7ST8 - chains L and S of the 3 polymer chains in the assembly; structure by X-ray diffraction, 2.75 A resolution.

Chain L:
Protein: 7H2.2 Fab Light Chain
Organism: Mus musculus
Notes: antibody fragment or engineered binder
Sequence (217 residues; numbered 1 to 213 plus 4 insertion-coded residues; the number before each row is that of its first residue; a row labelled like 27A-27D holds insertion residues (27A, then the next letters in order)):
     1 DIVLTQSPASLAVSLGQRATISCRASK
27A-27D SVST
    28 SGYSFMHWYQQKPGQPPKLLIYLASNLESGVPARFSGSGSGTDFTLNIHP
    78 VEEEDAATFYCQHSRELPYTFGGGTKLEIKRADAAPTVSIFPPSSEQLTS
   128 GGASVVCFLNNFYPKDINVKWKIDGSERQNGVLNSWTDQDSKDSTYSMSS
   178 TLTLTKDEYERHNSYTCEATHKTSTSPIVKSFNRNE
Disulfides: Cys23-Cys88, Cys134-Cys194

Chain S:
Protein: Astacin-like metalloendopeptidase
Organism: Homo sapiens
Notes: EC 3.4.-.-; fragment: C-terminus
UniProtKB: Q6HA08 (ASTL_HUMAN); residue numbers follow UniProt; this construct covers 284-431
Sequence (170 residues; each row starts with the number of its first residue):
   262 MGSSHHHHHHSSGLVPRGSHMASGPRPRGRGSHAHSTGRSPAPASLSLQR
   312 LLEALSAESRSPDPSGSSAGGQPVPAGPGESPHGWESPALKKLSAEASAR
   362 QPQTLASSPRSRPGAGAPGVAQEQSWLAGVSTKPTVPSSEAGIQPVPVQG
   412 SPALPGGCVPRNHFKGMSED
Not modelled in the structure: 262-304, 320-431
Construct notes: initiating methionine (262); expression tag (263-283)

How chain L and chain S interact:
Contacting residue pairs - 12 pairs, chain L then chain S:
  Thr27D(L) - Leu309(S)
  Tyr30(L) - Leu309(S)  hydrophobic
  Phe32(L) - Gln310(S)
  Phe32(L) - Leu313(S)  hydrophobic
  Ser91(L) - Gln310(S)  hydrogen bond
  Arg92(L) - Leu313(S)
  Glu93(L) - Ser317(S)
  Leu94(L) - Glu314(S)
  Leu94(L) - Ser317(S)  hydrogen bond (backbone-side chain)
  Leu94(L) - Ala318(S)  hydrophobic
  Tyr96(L) - Gln310(S)
  Tyr96(L) - Glu314(S)  hydrogen bond
Other interface residues (no listed pair), chain L (9 interface residues in all): Ser28

In short:
9 residues of chain L face 6 of chain S across their interface, with 3 hydrogen bonds. Among the polar pairs
are Ser91(L)-Gln310(S), Leu94(L)-Ser317(S) and Tyr96(L)-Glu314(S).
Here chain L is 7H2.2 Fab Light Chain (Mus musculus) and chain S is Astacin-like metalloendopeptidase (Homo
sapiens). Entry 7ST8 (Crystal structure of 7H2.2 Fab in complex with SAS1B C-terminal region) was determined
by X-ray diffraction.
